PDB entry 7XXG | electron microscopy, 3.37 A resolution | chains B and C of the 4 polymer chains in the assembly

== Chain B ==
Name: VP2
Source organism: Echovirus E18
Chain sequence (260 residues; row label = number of the first residue in the row):
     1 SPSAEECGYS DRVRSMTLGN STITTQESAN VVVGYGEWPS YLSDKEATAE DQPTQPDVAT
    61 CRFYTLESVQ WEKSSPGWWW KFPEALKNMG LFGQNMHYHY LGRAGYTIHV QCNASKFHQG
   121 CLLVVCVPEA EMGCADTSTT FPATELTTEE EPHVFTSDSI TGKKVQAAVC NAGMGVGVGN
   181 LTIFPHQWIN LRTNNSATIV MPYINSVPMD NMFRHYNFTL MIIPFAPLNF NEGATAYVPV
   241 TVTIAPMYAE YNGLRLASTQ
Unresolved in the structure: 1-10

== Chain C ==
Name: VP3
Source organism: Echovirus E18
Chain sequence (239 residues; each row starts with the number of its first residue):
     1 GVPVLNTPGS TQFLTSDDFQ SPSAMPQFDE TPEMHIPGEV RNLMEMAEVD SVVPVNNITG
    61 KTKSMEAYQI AVGTGNTDKT KPIFSFQMDP GYSSVLKRTL LGEMLNYYAH WSGSVKLTFL
   121 FCGSAMATGK LLISYSPPGA SVPSSRKDAM LGTHIIWDIG LQSSCVLCVP WISQSHYRMV
   181 QQDPYTSAGY ITCWYQTNIV VPPGAPTSCD VLCFASACND FSVRLLRDTP FMAQPGKLQ
Unresolved in the structure: 239

== Interface between chain B and chain C ==
Contacting residue pairs (48):
  Glu37(B) with His35(C), salt bridge; Pro37(C)
  Lys116(B) with Ser124(C); Ala125(C), hydrogen bond (backbone-backbone); Met126(C)
  Phe117(B) with Pro203(C); Gly204(C); Ala205(C), hydrophobic; Pro206(C)
  Gln119(B) with Gly123(C); Ser124(C); Pro206(C); Ser208(C), hydrogen bond (side chain-backbone); Cys209(C), hydrogen bond
  Cys121(B) with Cys122(C), hydrophobic
  Val169(B) with Met65(C), hydrophobic
  Cys170(B) with Lys63(C), hydrogen bond (side chain-backbone); Ser64(C)
  Val178(B) with Tyr68(C)
  Gly179(B) with Ser51(C), hydrogen bond (backbone-side chain); Val52(C), hydrogen bond (backbone-backbone); Tyr68(C)
  Asn180(B) with Ser51(C), hydrogen bond; Arg98(C); Leu100(C)
  Thr182(B) with Val49(C); Asp50(C), hydrogen bond (side chain-backbone); Ser51(C)
  Ile183(B) with Val49(C), hydrophobic
  Asn190(B) with Leu120(C); Phe121(C), hydrogen bond (side chain-backbone)
  Arg192(B) with Phe121(C); Gly123(C); Ser124(C), hydrogen bond (side chain-backbone); Ala125(C); Gly160(C), hydrogen bond (side chain-backbone)
  Asn205(B) with Met34(C)
  Ser206(B) with Met34(C)
  Ile223(B) with Met65(C), hydrophobic
  Phe225(B) with Met65(C), hydrophobic; Gln69(C), hydrogen bond (backbone-side chain)
  Ala226(B) with Cys122(C), hydrophobic
  Pro227(B) with Gln69(C); Asp210(C)
  Asn229(B) with Pro206(C)
  Asn231(B) with Gly204(C); Ala205(C), hydrogen bond (side chain-backbone); Pro206(C)
Interface residues without a listed pair, chain B (32 interface residues in all): Tyr35, Glu46, His118, Trp188, Thr193, Tyr203, Val207, Pro208, Pro224, Phe230
Interface residues without a listed pair, chain C (39 interface residues in all): Ile36, Gly38, Thr99, Ala127, Ile159, Leu161, Ser163, Pro202, Leu212, Phe214

== Summary ==
The interface between chain B and chain C involves 32 residues on one side and 39 on the other; the contacts
include 13 hydrogen bonds and 1 salt bridge. Among the polar pairs are Glu37(B)-His35(C), Gln119(B)-Ser208(C)
and Gln119(B)-Cys209(C).
Chain B is VP2 and chain C is VP3, both from Echovirus E18; the structure, Echo 18 at pH5.5, was determined by
electron microscopy (same publication as 7XXA and 7XXJ).
